Entry 6REB (electron microscopy, 3.20 A resolution); this record covers chains U and X of the 31 polymer chains in the assembly.

# Chain U
Protein: ATP synthase subunit alpha
Source organism: Polytomella sp. Pringsheim 198.80
Reference sequence: A0ZW40 (A0ZW40_9CHLO); residue numbers follow UniProt; this construct covers 1-562
Amino-acid sequence (562 residues; numbered 1 to 562; the number before each row is that of its first residue):
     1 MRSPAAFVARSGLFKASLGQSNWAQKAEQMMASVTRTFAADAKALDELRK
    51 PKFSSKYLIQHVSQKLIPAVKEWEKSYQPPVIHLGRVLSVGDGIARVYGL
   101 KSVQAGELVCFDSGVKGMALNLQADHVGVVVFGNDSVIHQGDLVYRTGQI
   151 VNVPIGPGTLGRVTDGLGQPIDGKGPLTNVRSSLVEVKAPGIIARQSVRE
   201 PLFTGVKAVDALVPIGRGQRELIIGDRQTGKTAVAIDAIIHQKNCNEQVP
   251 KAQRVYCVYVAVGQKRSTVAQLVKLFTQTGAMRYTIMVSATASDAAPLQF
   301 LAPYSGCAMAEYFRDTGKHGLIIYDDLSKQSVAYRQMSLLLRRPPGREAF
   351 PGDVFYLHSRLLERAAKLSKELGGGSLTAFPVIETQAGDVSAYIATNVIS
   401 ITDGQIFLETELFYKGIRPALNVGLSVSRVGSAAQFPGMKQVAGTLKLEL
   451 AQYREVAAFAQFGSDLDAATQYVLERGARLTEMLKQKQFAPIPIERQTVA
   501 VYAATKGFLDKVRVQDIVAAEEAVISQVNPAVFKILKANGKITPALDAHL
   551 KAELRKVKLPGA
Unresolved in the structure: 1-39
Differences from the reference sequence: conflict Arg266 (Lys in A0ZW40)
Bound ions: Mg2+: Thr232 (together with ATP)
Ligand contacts:
  - ADP (adenosine-5'-diphosphate): Val427, Ser428, Arg429
  - ATP (adenosine-5'-triphosphate): Asp226, Arg227, Gln228, Thr229, Gly230, Lys231, Thr232, Ala233, Glu384, Phe413, Arg418, Pro419, Gln486, Lys487, Gln488

# Chain X
Protein: ATP synthase subunit beta
Source organism: Polytomella sp. Pringsheim 198.80
Notes: EC 7.1.2.2
Reference sequence: A0ZW41 (A0ZW41_9CHLO); numbering as in UniProt (aligned over 1-574)
Amino-acid sequence (574 residues; numbered 1 to 574; the number before each row is that of its first residue):
     1 MALRYAAGLAKNVVQRQGASLNIARAFAAEPAPAIDAGYVSQVIGPVVDV
    51 RFDGELPSILSSLEVEGHSVRLVLEVAQHMGDNTVRCIAMDSTDGLVRGQ
   101 KVVDTGSPIKVPVGRGTLGRIMNVIGEPVDEQGPIDAADIWSIHREAPEF
   151 TEQSTEQEILVTGIKVVDLLAPYQRGGKIGLFGGAGVGKTVLIMELINNV
   201 AKAHGGFSVFAGVGERTREGNDLYREMIESGVIKLGAERGNSKCTLVYGQ
   251 MNEPPGARARVALTGLTVAEYFRDIEGQDVLLFVDNIFRFTQANSEVSAL
   301 LGRIPSAVGYQPTLATDLGGLQERITTTTKGSITSVQAVYVPADDLTDPA
   351 PATTFAHLDATTVLSRSIAELGIYPAVDPLDSTSRMLNPNVIGAEHYNVA
   401 RGVQKVLQDYKNLQDIIAILGMDELSEEDKLTVARARKIQRFLSQPFQVA
   451 EVFTGTPGKYVDLADTISGFQGVLTGKYDDLPEMAFYMVGDIKEVKEKAD
   501 KMAKDIASRKEADNKKVSEELKDIPSLDKLVSEIKEVVIEEDDGLEEDFK
   551 AEALSSETVVLNEEGKSVPLPKKN
Unresolved in the structure: 1-35
Differences from the reference sequence: conflict Ala350 (Gly in A0ZW41), Leu387 (Arg in A0ZW41)
Bound ions: Mg2+: Thr190 (together with ADP)
Ligand contacts:
  - ADP (adenosine-5'-diphosphate): Gly184, Ala185, Gly186, Val187, Gly188, Lys189, Thr190, Val191, Arg216, Tyr374, Phe447, Ala450, Phe453, Thr454
  - ATP (adenosine-5'-triphosphate): Ser384, Arg385, Leu387, Asn388, Tyr397, Arg401

# Interface between chain U and chain X
Residue-residue contacts (154; chain U residue first):
  His83(U) with Glu563(X), hydrogen bond (side chain-backbone)
  Leu84(U) with Leu561(X); Asn562(X); Glu563(X)
  Gly99(U) with Arg98(X), hydrogen bond (backbone-side chain)
  Leu100(U) with Arg98(X), hydrogen bond (backbone-side chain)
  Lys101(U) with Arg98(X)
  Ser102(U) with Val97(X)
  Val103(U) with Val97(X)
  Gln104(U) with Gly95(X); Leu96(X); Val97(X)
  Ala105(U) with Thr93(X); Asp94(X); Gly95(X), hydrogen bond (backbone-backbone); Leu96(X), hydrogen bond (backbone-backbone)
  Cys110(U) with Thr558(X); Val560(X), hydrophobic; Leu570(X), hydrophobic
  Phe111(U) with Leu570(X)
  Asp112(U) with Lys573(X); Asn574(X)
  Gly114(U) with Leu570(X)
  Lys116(U) with Thr558(X)
  Leu120(U) with Val43(X)
  Asn121(U) with Val43(X); Ile44(X)
  Leu122(U) with Gln42(X); Val43(X), hydrogen bond (backbone-backbone); Leu96(X); Arg98(X)
  Gln123(U) with Gln42(X); Ile44(X); Arg98(X), hydrogen bond (backbone-side chain)
  Ala124(U) with Ser41(X)
  His126(U) with Arg98(X), hydrogen bond (backbone-side chain)
  Val127(U) with Arg98(X)
  Tyr145(U) with Val560(X), hydrophobic; Leu570(X), hydrophobic; Pro571(X)
  Arg146(U) with Val560(X); Leu561(X), hydrogen bond (backbone-backbone)
  Thr147(U) with Val560(X)
  Gly148(U) with Leu561(X)
  Pro154(U) with Leu554(X), hydrophobic
  Ile155(U) with Phe549(X)
  Gly156(U) with Phe549(X)
  Pro157(U) with Phe549(X)
  Leu160(U) with Leu545(X), hydrophobic
  Asn179(U) with Phe549(X); Ala551(X)
  Val180(U) with Phe549(X); Ala551(X); Glu552(X); Leu554(X), hydrophobic
  Arg181(U) with Phe549(X); Lys550(X); Glu552(X)
  Ser182(U) with Glu552(X); Leu554(X)
  Glu186(U) with Asp94(X)
  Lys188(U) with Asp91(X), salt bridge
  Ala189(U) with Asn252(X)
  Pro190(U) with Thr217(X)
  Gly191(U) with Thr217(X)
  Ile192(U) with Thr217(X); Gly220(X); Asn221(X), hydrogen bond (backbone-side chain); Tyr248(X), hydrophobic
  Ile193(U) with Val129(X); Glu131(X); Tyr224(X), hydrophobic; Arg225(X)
  Arg195(U) with Thr217(X); Arg218(X); Asn221(X), hydrogen bond (backbone-side chain)
  Gln196(U) with Asn221(X)
  Arg220(U) with Arg216(X); Met251(X)
  Gln248(U) with Ile539(X)
  Val249(U) with Ile539(X)
  Pro250(U) with Val538(X)
  Lys251(U) with Glu540(X), salt bridge; Asp542(X); Asp543(X); Gly544(X)
  Arg254(U) with Ile539(X); Asp543(X)
  Tyr256(U) with Asp543(X), hydrogen bond (side chain-backbone)
  Tyr284(U) with Asp543(X)
  Tyr312(U) with Phe549(X)
  Lys318(U) with Gly544(X)
  Arg343(U) with Ile44(X)
  Pro344(U) with Ala299(X), hydrophobic
  Arg347(U) with Val308(X)
  Gly352(U) with Glu296(X)
  Asp353(U) with Glu296(X)
  Phe355(U) with Met251(X), hydrophobic; Arg289(X); Gln292(X); Glu296(X)
  Tyr356(U) with Asn252(X); Glu253(X); Pro254(X); Pro255(X); Arg258(X); Glu296(X), hydrogen bond (backbone-side chain)
  Ser359(U) with Met251(X), hydrogen bond (side chain-backbone)
  Glu363(U) with Glu215(X); Arg216(X); Thr217(X), hydrogen bond; Met251(X); Asn252(X)
  Ser391(U) with Ala343(X)
  Thr396(U) with Tyr340(X); Ala343(X)
  Asn397(U) with Gln292(X)
  Ile399(U) with Ala185(X), hydrophobic
  Ser400(U) with Arg216(X), hydrogen bond (backbone-side chain); Arg289(X); Tyr340(X), hydrogen bond
  Ile401(U) with Arg216(X), hydrogen bond (backbone-side chain); Met251(X), hydrophobic
  Thr402(U) with Arg216(X), hydrogen bond (backbone-side chain)
  Asp403(U) with Arg216(X), salt bridge; Arg218(X), salt bridge
  Gly424(U) with Glu370(X)
  Arg429(U) with Gly186(X); Arg216(X); Arg218(X)
  Val430(U) with Phe453(X)
  Ser432(U) with Val452(X); Phe453(X)
  Phe462(U) with Ala418(X); Ile419(X)
  Ala531(U) with Leu527(X), hydrophobic; Val531(X)
  Lys534(U) with Ile534(X)
  Ile535(U) with Leu530(X); Glu533(X); Ile534(X), hydrophobic
  Ala538(U) with Ile534(X), hydrophobic
  Pro544(U) with Ile524(X)
  Ala545(U) with Ile524(X)
  Asp547(U) with Val517(X)
  Ala548(U) with Val517(X); Ile524(X), hydrophobic
  His549(U) with Glu520(X), salt bridge; Ile524(X); Pro525(X); Ser526(X); Leu527(X)
  Ala552(U) with Glu520(X)
  Arg555(U) with Ser518(X)
Interface residues without a listed pair, chain U (105 interface residues in all): Gly106, Ser113, Asp142, Ser197, Val198, Pro345, Val354, Arg360, Leu425, Val427, Gly431, Ala433, Glu455, Phe459, Asn529, Val532, Asn539, Lys551, Glu553
Interface residues without a listed pair, chain X (88 interface residues in all): Gly45, Ser92, Ile121, Asp130, Asp222, Gln250, Leu300, Pro305, Gly309, Gly421, Arg441, Glu541, Glu547, Val559

# In short
Chain U and chain X form an interface of 105 and 88 residues respectively; the contacts include 19 hydrogen
bonds and 5 salt bridges. Polar contacts include Lys188(U)-Asp91(X), Lys251(U)-Glu540(X) and
Asp403(U)-Arg216(X). ADP is bound between chain U and chain X. Chain U binds ATP.
Chain U is ATP synthase subunit alpha and chain X is ATP synthase subunit beta, both from Polytomella sp.
Pringsheim 198.80; the structure, Cryo-EM structure of Polytomella F-ATP synthase, Rotary substate 3A,
composite map, was determined by electron microscopy, deposited together with 6RD4, 6RD5, 6RD6, 6RD7, 6RD8,
6RD9 and 46 further entries.
